Entry 8JTB (electron microscopy, 2.93 A resolution); this record covers chain A.

# Chain A
Protein: Synaptic vesicular amine transporter
Organism: Homo sapiens
UniProt: Q05940 (VMAT2_HUMAN); residue numbers follow UniProt; this construct covers 18-474
Sequence (457 residues; row label = number of the first residue in the row):
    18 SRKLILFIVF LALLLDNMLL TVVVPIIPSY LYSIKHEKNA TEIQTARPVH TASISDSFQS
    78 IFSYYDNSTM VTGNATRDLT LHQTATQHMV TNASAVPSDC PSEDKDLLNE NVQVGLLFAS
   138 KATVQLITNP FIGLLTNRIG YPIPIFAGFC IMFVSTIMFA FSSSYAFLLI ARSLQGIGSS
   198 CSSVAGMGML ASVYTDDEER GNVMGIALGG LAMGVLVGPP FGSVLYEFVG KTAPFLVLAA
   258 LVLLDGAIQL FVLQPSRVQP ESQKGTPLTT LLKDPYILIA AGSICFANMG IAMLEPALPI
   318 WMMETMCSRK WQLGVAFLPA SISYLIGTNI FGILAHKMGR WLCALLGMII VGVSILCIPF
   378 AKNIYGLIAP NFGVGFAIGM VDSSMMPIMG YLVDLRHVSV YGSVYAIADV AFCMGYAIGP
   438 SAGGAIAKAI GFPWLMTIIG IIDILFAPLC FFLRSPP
Unresolved in the structure: 50-130
Swiss-Prot annotation at these positions:
  - binding site (serotonin): Leu228, Val232, Asn305, Ile308, Glu312, Phe334, Tyr341, Asp399, Tyr433
  - glycosylation (N-linked (GlcNAc...) asparagine): Asn84, Asn91
  - natural variant: Pro387 (P387L: In PKDYS2)
  - mutagenesis: Asp33 (D33A: Abolishes dopamine uptake; D33N: Abolishes dopamine uptake. Abolishes serotonin uptake), Asn34 (N34A: Abolishes binding to reserpine. Reduces binding to dihydrotetrabenazine. Reduces serotonin uptake; N34D: Abolishes binding to dihydrotetrabenazine. Reduces serotonin uptake ...), Leu37 (L37A: Abolishes binding to dihydrotetrabenazine; L37F: Reduces sensitivity to tetrabenazine. Reduces fluorescent false neurotransmitter FFN206 uptake. Abolishes binding to dihydrotetrabenazine ...), Thr38 (T38A: Abolishes binding to dihydrotetrabenazine. Abolishes dopamine uptake), Val41 (V41A: Abolishes binding to dihydrotetrabenazine. Reduces dopamine uptake), Pro45 (P45A: Abolishes dopamine uptake), Glu127 (E127A: Reduces serotonin uptake), Phe135 (F135A: Abolishes binding to dihydrotetrabenazine. Reduces sensitivity to tetrabenazine. Abolishes FFN206 uptake. Abolishes binding to dihydrotetrabenazine. Abolishes serotonin uptake), Lys138 (K138A: Reduces dopamine uptake. Abolishes binding to dihydrotetrabenazine. Abolishes serotonin uptake), Arg189 (R189A: Abolishes binding to dihydrotetrabenazine. Abolishes serotonin uptake; R189K: Abolishes binding to dihydrotetrabenazine. Abolishes binding to tetrabenazine. Abolishes serotonin uptake ...), Ser196 (S196A: Reduces dopamine uptake), Met204 (M204A: Reduces dopamine uptake), 27 further mutagenesis entries in UniProt

# Summary
From UniProt: 9 serotonin-binding residues and 39 mutagenesis sites.
Chain A is Synaptic vesicular amine transporter (Homo sapiens); the structure, VMAT2 complex with dopamine,
was determined by electron microscopy (same publication as 8JSX, 8JT5, 8XO9, 8XOA and 8XOB).
